Entry 3CKS (X-ray diffraction, 1.70 A resolution); this record covers chain A.

# Chain A
Molecule: Uricase
Organism: Aspergillus flavus
Notes: EC 1.7.3.3
UniProtKB: Q00511 (URIC_ASPFL); residues 1-301 here correspond to UniProt positions 2-302 (UniProt number = residue number + 1)
Amino-acid sequence (302 residues; numbered 0 to 301; the number before each row is that of its first residue; numbering starts at 0):
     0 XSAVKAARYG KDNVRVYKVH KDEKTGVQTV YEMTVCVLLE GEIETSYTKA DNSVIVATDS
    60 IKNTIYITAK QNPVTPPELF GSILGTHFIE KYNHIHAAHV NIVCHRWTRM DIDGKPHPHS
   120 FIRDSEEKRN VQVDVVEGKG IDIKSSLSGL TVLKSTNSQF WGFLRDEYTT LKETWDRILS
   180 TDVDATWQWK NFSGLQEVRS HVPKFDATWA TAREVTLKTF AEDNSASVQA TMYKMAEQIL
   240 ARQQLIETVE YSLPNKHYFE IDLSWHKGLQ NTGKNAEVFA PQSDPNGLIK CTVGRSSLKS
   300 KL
Unresolved in the structure: 296-301
Modified residues: ACE (acetyl group) at position 0
UniProt features mapped onto this chain:
  - motif: Ser299 to Leu301 (Microbody targeting signal)
  - active site (Charge relay system): Lys10, Thr57, His256
  - binding site (5-hydroxyisourate): Thr57, Asp58, Phe159, Arg176, Val227, Gln228, Asn254
  - binding site (O2): Thr57, Asn254
  - binding site (urate): Thr57, Asp58, Phe159, Arg176, Val227, Gln228, Asn254
  - modified residue: Ser1 (N-acetylserine)
Bound ions: Na+: Ile88, Tyr91, Ile94, Glu136
Ligand contacts:
  - 8-azaxanthine (AZA): Tyr8, Ile54, Ala56, Thr57, Asp58, Phe159, Leu170, Arg176, Ser226, Val227, Gln228, Asn254, Ile288
  - oxygen molecule (OXY): Lys10, Thr57, Asn254, His256, Gly286, Leu287, Ile288
From the paper describing this entry:
  - catalytic residues: Lys10, Thr57, His256 (proposed by the authors, not directly observed)

# In short
Ligands of chain A: 8-azaxanthine and oxygen molecule. Ile88, Tyr91, Ile94 and Glu136 form the Na+ site.
UniProt lists 3 active-site residues, 7 residues binding 5-hydroxyisourate, O2-binding residues Thr57 and
Asn254 and 7 urate-binding residues. From the paper: catalytic residues Lys10, Thr57 and His256.
Chain A is Uricase (Aspergillus flavus); the structure, Urate oxidase complexed with 8-azaxanthine under 4.0
MPa oxygen pressure, was determined by X-ray diffraction, deposited together with 2ZKA, 2ZKB and 3CKU.
